Entry 6DPM (X-ray diffraction, 1.68 A resolution); this record covers chains A and C of the 4 polymer chains in the assembly.

Chain A:
Name: Ribonuclease H
Organism: Bacillus halodurans
Notes: EC 3.1.26.4; fragment: Catalytic Domain
UniProt: Q9KEI9 (RNH1_BACHD); numbering as in UniProt (aligned over 59-196)
Sequence (142 residues; each row starts with the number of its first residue):
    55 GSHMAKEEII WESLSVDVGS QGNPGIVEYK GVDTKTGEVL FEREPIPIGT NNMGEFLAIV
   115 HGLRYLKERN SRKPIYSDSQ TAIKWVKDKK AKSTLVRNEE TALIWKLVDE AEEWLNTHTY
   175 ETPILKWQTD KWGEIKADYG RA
Not modelled in the structure: 55-60
Sequence notes: expression tag (55-58); engineered mutation Ala196 (Lys in Q9KEI9)
UniProt features mapped onto this chain:
  - binding site (Mg(2+)): Asp71, Glu109, Asp132, Asp192
  - mutagenesis: Glu109 (E109Q: Loss of activity), Asp132 (D132N: Loss of activity), Glu188 (E188A: Strongly reduces activity; E188Q: No effect), Asp192 (D192N: Strongly reduced activity with manganese. Loss of activity with magnesium)
Bound ions: Mg2+ site 1: Asp71, Asp192 (shared with 1 residue of chain b); Mg2+ site 2: Asp71, Glu109, Asp132 (shared with 1 residue of chain b); rubidium ion site 1: Lys121, Asn124; rubidium ion site 2: Asp132, Glu188 (shared with 1 residue of chain B; 1 residue of chain b); rubidium ion site 3: Asp192, Arg195, Ala196 (shared with 1 residue of chain b); rubidium ion site 4 near Asp192 (its only coordinating residue here)
What the authors report for this chain:
  - catalytic residues: Glu188 (citing earlier work)

Chain C:
Molecule: 6-nt DNA strand
Sequence (6 nucleotides; numbered 1 to 6; the number before each row is that of its first residue):
     1 CGATGT
Bound ions: rubidium ion near DG5 (its only coordinating residue here)

How chain A and chain C interact:
Residue-residue contacts (18; chain A residue first):
  Asn77(A) with DA3(C), hydrogen bond to the base; DT4(C), hydrogen bond to the sugar
  Thr104(A) with DT4(C), phosphate contact; DG5(C), hydrogen bond to the phosphate
  Asn105(A) with DT4(C), hydrogen bond to the base
  Asn106(A) with DT4(C), hydrogen bond to the base; DG5(C), hydrogen bond to the sugar
  Met107(A) with DG5(C), phosphate contact
  Gln134(A) with DG5(C), hydrogen bond to the base
  Thr135(A) with DG5(C), base contact
  Lys138(A) with DT6(C), phosphate contact
  Trp139(A) with DG5(C), phosphate contact; DT6(C), hydrogen bond to the phosphate
  Lys146(A) with DG5(C), sugar contact; DT6(C), phosphate contact
  Ser147(A) with DG5(C), hydrogen bond to the phosphate
  Thr148(A) with DG5(C), hydrogen bond to the phosphate
  Leu149(A) with DG5(C), phosphate contact
Interface residues without a listed pair, chain A (14 interface residues in all): Pro78
Interface residues without a listed pair, chain C (5 interface residues in all): DG2

Summary:
14 residues of chain A and 5 residues of chain C are in contact; the contacts include 10 hydrogen bonds. Among
the polar pairs are Asn77(A)-DA3(C), Asn105(A)-DT4(C) and Asn106(A)-DT4(C). From UniProt: 4 Mg2+-binding
residues and 4 mutagenesis sites on chain A. From the paper: the catalytic residue Glu188(A).
Chain A is Ribonuclease H (Bacillus halodurans) and chain C is a 6-nt DNA strand; the structure, Crystal
Structure of Bacillus Halodurans Ribonuclease H1 K196A in Complex with an RNA/DNA Hybrid: Reaction in ..., was
determined by X-ray diffraction (same publication as 6DMN, 6DMV, 6DO8, 6DO9, 6DOA, 6DOB and 46 further
entries).
